PDB entry 8GIZ | electron microscopy, 2.70 A resolution | chains D and I of the 8 polymer chains in the assembly

[Chain D]
Protein: DNA polymerase III subunit tau
Source organism: Escherichia coli K-12
Notes: EC 2.7.7.7
UniProt: P06710 (DPO3X_ECOLI), isoform P06710-2; residue numbers follow UniProt; this construct covers 1-430
Amino-acid sequence (431 residues; numbered 1 to 431; the number before each row is that of its first residue):
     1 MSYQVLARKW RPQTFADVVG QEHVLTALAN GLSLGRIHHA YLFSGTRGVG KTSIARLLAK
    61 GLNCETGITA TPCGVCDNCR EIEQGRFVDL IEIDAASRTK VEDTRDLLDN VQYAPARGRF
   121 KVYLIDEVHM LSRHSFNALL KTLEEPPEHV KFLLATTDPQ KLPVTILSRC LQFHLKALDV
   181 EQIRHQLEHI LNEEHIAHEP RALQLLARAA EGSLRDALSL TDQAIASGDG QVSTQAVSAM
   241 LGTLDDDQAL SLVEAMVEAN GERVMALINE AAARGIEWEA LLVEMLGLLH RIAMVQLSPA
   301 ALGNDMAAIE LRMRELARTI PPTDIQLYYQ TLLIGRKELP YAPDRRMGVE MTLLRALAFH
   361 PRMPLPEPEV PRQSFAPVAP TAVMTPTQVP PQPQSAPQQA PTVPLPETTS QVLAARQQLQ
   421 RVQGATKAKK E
Not modelled in the structure: 1, 362-431
Differences from the reference sequence: expression tag (431)
UniProt features mapped onto this chain:
  - binding site (ATP): Gly-45 to Thr-52
  - binding site (Zn(2+)): Cys-64, Cys-73, Cys-76, Cys-79
  - mutagenesis: Gly-118 (G118D: In dnaX2016(Ts); present in both isoforms, unable to grow at 42 degrees Celsius)
Metal / ion sites: Mg2+: Thr-52 (together with ATP-gamma-S); Zn2+: Cys-64, Cys-73, Cys-76, Cys-79
Residues lining bound ligands:
  - ATP-gamma-S (AGS; phosphothiophosphoric acid-adenylate ester), molecule 1: Leu-6, Ala-7, Trp-10, Arg-11, Pro-12, Asp-17, Val-18, Val-19, Gln-21, Thr-46, Arg-47, Gly-48, Val-49, Gly-50, Lys-51, Thr-52, Ser-53, Leu-178, Leu-214, Arg-215, Leu-218
  - ATP-gamma-S (AGS), molecule 2: Glu-144, Thr-165, Arg-169
What the authors report for this chain:
  - binding site for ATP-gamma-S: Arg-169

[Chain I]
Protein: Beta sliding clamp
Source organism: Escherichia coli K-12
UniProt: P0A988 (DPO3B_ECOLI); residue numbers follow UniProt; this construct covers 1-366
Amino-acid sequence (366 residues; each row starts with the number of its first residue):
     1 MKFTVEREHL LKPLQQVSGP LGGRPTLPIL GNLLLQVADG TLSLTGTDLE MEMVARVALV
    61 QPHEPGATTV PARKFFDICR GLPEGAEIAV QLEGERMLVR SGRSRFSLST LPAADFPNLD
   121 DWQSEVEFTL PQATMKRLIE ATQFSMAHQD VRYYLNGMLF ETEGEELRTV ATDGHRLAVC
   181 SMPIGQSLPS HSVIVPRKGV IELMRMLDGG DNPLRVQIGS NNIRAHVGDF IFTSKLVDGR
   241 FPDYRRVLPK NPDKHLEAGC DLLKQAFARA AILSNEKFRG VRLYVSENQL KITANNPEQE
   301 EAEEILDVTY SGAEMEIGFN VSYVLDVLNA LKCENVRMML TDSVSSVQIE DAASQSAAYV
   361 VMPMRL
UniProt features mapped onto this chain:
  - binding site (DNA): Arg-24, Arg-73, Gln-149, Tyr-153, Tyr-154
  - mutagenesis: Arg-24 (R24A: Mild defect in DNA replication, impaired loading of clamp on DNA, polymerase speed is wild-type. More severe replication defect and very poor clamp loading; when associated with A-149), Gly-66 (G66E: In dnaN159; a temperature- and UV-sensitive mutation, displays altered DNA polymerase usage, chronically induced SOS response; when associated with A-174), Ala-133 (A133T: Reduction of synthesis of beta*, probably due to mutation of its promoter), Met-135 (M135L: 3-fold reduction of synthesis of beta*, probably due to loss of its start codon), Met-146 (M146L: No effect on synthesis of beta*), Gln-149 (Q149A: Mild defect in DNA replication, impaired loading of clamp on DNA, polymerase speed is wild-type. More severe replication defect and very poor clamp loading; when associated with A-24), Tyr-153 to Tyr-154 (Very poor loading of clamp on DNA, polymerase speed is wild-type), Gly-174 (G174A: In dnaN159; a temperature- and UV-sensitive mutation, displays altered DNA polymerase usage, chronically induced SOS response; when associated with A-66), Gln-265 to Leu-366 (In dnaN806; temperature sensitive), Ile-272 to Leu-273 (Monomeric in solution, binds very tightly to subunit delta (holA). The monomer binds tightly to linear and circular DNA. Cannot bind both Pol III and IV simultaneously)

[Chain D / chain I interface]
Pairs across the interface (32; chain D residue first):
  Glu-65(D) / Arg-246(I)  salt bridge
  Asp-77(D) / Arg-246(I)  salt bridge
  Gln-84(D) / Arg-240(I)  hydrogen bond
  Arg-86(D) / Tyr-154(I)  hydrogen bond (backbone-side chain)
  Arg-86(D) / Arg-240(I)  hydrogen bond (side chain-backbone)
  Arg-86(D) / Phe-241(I)  hydrogen bond (side chain-backbone)
  Arg-86(D) / Pro-242(I)
  Phe-87(D) / Tyr-154(I)  hydrogen bond (backbone-side chain)
  Val-88(D) / Arg-152(I)  hydrogen bond (backbone-side chain)
  Val-88(D) / Tyr-154(I)  hydrogen bond (backbone-side chain)
  Val-88(D) / Pro-242(I)  hydrophobic
  Ile-91(D) / Val-151(I)  hydrophobic
  Glu-92(D) / Val-151(I)
  Arg-98(D) / Val-151(I)
  Asn-110(D) / His-175(I)
  Gln-112(D) / Phe-278(I)
  Gln-112(D) / Met-364(I)
  Gln-112(D) / Arg-365(I)  hydrogen bond (backbone-backbone)
  Gln-112(D) / Leu-366(I)
  Tyr-113(D) / His-175(I)
  Tyr-113(D) / Asn-320(I)  hydrogen bond
  Tyr-113(D) / Tyr-323(I)
  Tyr-113(D) / Pro-363(I)
  Tyr-113(D) / Met-364(I)  hydrophobic
  Ala-114(D) / Pro-363(I)  hydrogen bond (backbone-backbone)
  Ala-114(D) / Arg-365(I)
  Pro-115(D) / Arg-365(I)
  Ala-116(D) / Met-362(I)  hydrophobic
  Arg-117(D) / Arg-246(I)
  Arg-117(D) / Val-247(I)
  Lys-121(D) / His-175(I)
  His-149(D) / Arg-365(I)
Other interface residues (no listed pair), chain D (20 interface residues in all): Gly-85, Asp-109
Other interface residues (no listed pair), chain I (20 interface residues in all): Leu-155, Gly-174, Asp-243
Interface features reported in the paper:
  - interface residues, chain D: Asp-109(D), Tyr-113(D)

[Overview]
Chain D and chain I each contribute 20 residues to their interface; the contacts include 10 hydrogen bonds and
2 salt bridges. Among the polar pairs are Glu-65(D)/Arg-246(I), Asp-77(D)/Arg-246(I) and Gln-84(D)/Arg-240(I).
Bound to chain D: ATP-gamma-S. The paper reports a binding site for ATP-gamma-S at Arg-169(D); interface
residues Asp-109(D) and Tyr-113(D).
Chain D is DNA polymerase III subunit tau and chain I is Beta sliding clamp, both from Escherichia coli K-12;
the structure, E. coli clamp loader with open clamp, was determined by electron microscopy, deposited together
with 8GIY, 8GJ0, 8GJ1, 8GJ2 and 8GJ3.
